Entry 5M3S (X-ray diffraction, 1.80 A resolution); this record covers chain A.

[Chain A]
Protein: Myoglobin
From: Physeter catodon
UniProtKB: P02185 (MYG_PHYCD); numbering as in UniProt (aligned over 1-154)
Chain sequence (154 residues; each row starts with the number of its first residue):
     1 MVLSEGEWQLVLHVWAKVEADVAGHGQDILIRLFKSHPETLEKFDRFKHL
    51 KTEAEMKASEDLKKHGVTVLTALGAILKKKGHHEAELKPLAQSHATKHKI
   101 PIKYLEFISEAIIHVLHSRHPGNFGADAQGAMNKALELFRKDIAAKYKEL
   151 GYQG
Differences from the reference sequence: conflict N123 (Asp in P02185)
Swiss-Prot annotation at these positions:
  - binding site (nitrite): H65
  - binding site (O2): H65
  - binding site (heme b): H94
  - modified residue: S4 (Phosphoserine), T68 (Phosphothreonine)
  - natural variant: G122 (G122A: In metmyoglobin)
Ion coordination: heme Fe near H94 (its only coordinating residue here)
Ligand contacts: heme (HEM): L33, T40, K43, F44, R46, H65, T68, V69, A72, L73, L90, S93, H94, H98, I100, Y104, L105, I108, F139

[Summary]
Bound to chain A: heme. Curated annotation (UniProt) lists nitrite-binding residue H65, O2-binding residue H65
and heme b-binding residue H94.
Chain A is Myoglobin (Physeter catodon); the structure, Low-dose fixed target serial synchrotron
crystallography structure of Metmyoglobin, was determined by X-ray diffraction, deposited together with 5O41.
